8YDL - chains A and B; structure by X-ray diffraction, 2.60 A resolution.

[Chain A (and B)]
Molecule: Fusion glycoprotein F2, F1
Organism: Respiratory syncytial virus
Notes: chain B of this document is another copy of the same molecule, construct and numbering; everything in this record applies to it too
Chain sequence (491 residues; numbered 26 to 516; the number before each row is that of its first residue):
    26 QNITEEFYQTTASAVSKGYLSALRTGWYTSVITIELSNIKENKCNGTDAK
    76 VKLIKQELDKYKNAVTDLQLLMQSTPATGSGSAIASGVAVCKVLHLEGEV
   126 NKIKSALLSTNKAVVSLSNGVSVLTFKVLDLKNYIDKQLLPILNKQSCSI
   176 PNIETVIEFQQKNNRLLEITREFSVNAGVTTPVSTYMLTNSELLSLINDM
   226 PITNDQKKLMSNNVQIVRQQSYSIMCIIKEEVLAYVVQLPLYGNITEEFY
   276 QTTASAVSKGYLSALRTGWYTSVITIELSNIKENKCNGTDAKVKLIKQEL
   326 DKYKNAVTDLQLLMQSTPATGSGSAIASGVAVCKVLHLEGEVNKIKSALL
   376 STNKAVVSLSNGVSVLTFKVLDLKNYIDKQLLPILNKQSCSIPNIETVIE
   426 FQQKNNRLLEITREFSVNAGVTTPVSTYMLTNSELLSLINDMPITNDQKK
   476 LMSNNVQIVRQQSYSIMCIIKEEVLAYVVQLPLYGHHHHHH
Not modelled in the structure: 26-45, 269-287, 511-516
Disulfides: Cys69-Cys173, Cys116-Cys251, Cys311-Cys415, Cys358-Cys493

[How chain A and chain B interact]
Residue-residue contacts (23; chain A residue first):
  Ser376(A) - Ile227(B)
  Ser376(A) - Thr228(B)
  Thr377(A) - Met225(B)
  Thr377(A) - Pro226(B)
  Thr377(A) - Ile227(B)  hydrogen bond (side chain-backbone)
  Asn378(A) - Ile227(B)
  Asn378(A) - Asn229(B)  hydrogen bond
  Asn378(A) - Lys232(B)  hydrogen bond
  Lys379(A) - Asn223(B)  hydrogen bond (side chain-backbone)
  Lys379(A) - Asp224(B)  salt bridge
  Ser462(A) - Asn223(B)  hydrogen bond
  Asn465(A) - Lys137(B)  hydrogen bond (backbone-side chain)
  Asn465(A) - Ser220(B)  hydrogen bond
  Asp466(A) - Lys137(B)  salt bridge
  Asp466(A) - Asp224(B)
  Met467(A) - Thr135(B)
  Pro468(A) - Thr135(B)
  Ile469(A) - Ser134(B)
  Ile469(A) - Thr135(B)
  Ile469(A) - Asn136(B)
  Thr470(A) - Ser134(B)  hydrogen bond (backbone-backbone)
  Asn471(A) - Asn136(B)  hydrogen bond
  Lys474(A) - Asn136(B)  hydrogen bond
Interface residues without a listed pair, chain A (14 interface residues in all): Val381
Interface residues without a listed pair, chain B (14 interface residues in all): Val139

[In short]
Chain A and chain B each contribute 14 residues to their interface, with 10 hydrogen bonds and 2 salt bridges.
Polar contacts include Lys379(A)-Asp224(B), Asp466(A)-Lys137(B) and Thr377(A)-Ile227(B).
Chain A and chain B are both Fusion glycoprotein F2, F1 (Respiratory syncytial virus); the structure, Crystal
structure of single-chain dimer for RSV F protein, was determined by X-ray diffraction, deposited together
with 8YDK.
